PDB entry 1RWH | X-ray diffraction, 1.25 A resolution | chain A

# Chain A
Protein: chondroitin AC lyase
Source organism: Arthrobacter aurescens
Notes: EC 4.2.2.5
Reference sequence: P84141 (P84141_ARTAU); numbering as in UniProt (aligned over 1-757)
Sequence (757 residues; row label = number of the first residue in the row):
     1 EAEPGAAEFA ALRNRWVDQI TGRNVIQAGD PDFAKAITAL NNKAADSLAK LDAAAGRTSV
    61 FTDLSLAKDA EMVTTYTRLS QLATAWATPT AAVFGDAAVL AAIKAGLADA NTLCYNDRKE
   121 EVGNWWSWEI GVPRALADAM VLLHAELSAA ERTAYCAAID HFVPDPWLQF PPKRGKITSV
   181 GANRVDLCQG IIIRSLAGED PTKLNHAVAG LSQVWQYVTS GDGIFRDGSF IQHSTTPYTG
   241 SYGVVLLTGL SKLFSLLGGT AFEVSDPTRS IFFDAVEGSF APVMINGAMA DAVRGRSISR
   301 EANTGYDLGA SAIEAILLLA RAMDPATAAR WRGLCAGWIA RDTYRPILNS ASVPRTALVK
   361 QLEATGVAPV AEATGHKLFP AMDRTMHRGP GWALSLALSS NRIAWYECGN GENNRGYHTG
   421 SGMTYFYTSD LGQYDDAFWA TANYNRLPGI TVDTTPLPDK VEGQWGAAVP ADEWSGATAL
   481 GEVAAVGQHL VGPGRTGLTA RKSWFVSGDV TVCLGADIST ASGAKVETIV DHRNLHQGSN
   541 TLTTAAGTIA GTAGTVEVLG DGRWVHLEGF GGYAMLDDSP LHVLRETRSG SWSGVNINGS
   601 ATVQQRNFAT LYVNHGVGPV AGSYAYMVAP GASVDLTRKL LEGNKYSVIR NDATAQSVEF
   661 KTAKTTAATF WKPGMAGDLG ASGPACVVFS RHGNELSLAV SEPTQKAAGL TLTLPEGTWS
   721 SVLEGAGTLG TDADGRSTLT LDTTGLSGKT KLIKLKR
Unresolved in the structure: 1-3
Ion coordination: Na+: His233, Thr235, Trp465

# Summary
His233, Thr235 and Trp465 coordinate Na+.
Chain A is chondroitin AC lyase (Arthrobacter aurescens); the structure, Crystal structure of Arthrobacter
aurescens chondroitin AC lyase in complex with chondroitin tetrasaccharide, was determined by X-ray
diffraction together with 1RW9, 1RWA, 1RWC, 1RWF and 1RWG from the same study.
